Entry 6W21 (electron microscopy, 3.30 A resolution); this record covers chains B and X of the 21 polymer chains in the assembly.

[Chain B]
Name: ATP-dependent Clp protease ATP-binding subunit ClpA
From: Escherichia coli (strain K12)
Reference sequence: P0ABH9 (CLPA_ECOLI); numbering as in UniProt (aligned over 1-758)
Chain sequence (758 residues; numbered 1 to 758; the number before each row is that of its first residue):
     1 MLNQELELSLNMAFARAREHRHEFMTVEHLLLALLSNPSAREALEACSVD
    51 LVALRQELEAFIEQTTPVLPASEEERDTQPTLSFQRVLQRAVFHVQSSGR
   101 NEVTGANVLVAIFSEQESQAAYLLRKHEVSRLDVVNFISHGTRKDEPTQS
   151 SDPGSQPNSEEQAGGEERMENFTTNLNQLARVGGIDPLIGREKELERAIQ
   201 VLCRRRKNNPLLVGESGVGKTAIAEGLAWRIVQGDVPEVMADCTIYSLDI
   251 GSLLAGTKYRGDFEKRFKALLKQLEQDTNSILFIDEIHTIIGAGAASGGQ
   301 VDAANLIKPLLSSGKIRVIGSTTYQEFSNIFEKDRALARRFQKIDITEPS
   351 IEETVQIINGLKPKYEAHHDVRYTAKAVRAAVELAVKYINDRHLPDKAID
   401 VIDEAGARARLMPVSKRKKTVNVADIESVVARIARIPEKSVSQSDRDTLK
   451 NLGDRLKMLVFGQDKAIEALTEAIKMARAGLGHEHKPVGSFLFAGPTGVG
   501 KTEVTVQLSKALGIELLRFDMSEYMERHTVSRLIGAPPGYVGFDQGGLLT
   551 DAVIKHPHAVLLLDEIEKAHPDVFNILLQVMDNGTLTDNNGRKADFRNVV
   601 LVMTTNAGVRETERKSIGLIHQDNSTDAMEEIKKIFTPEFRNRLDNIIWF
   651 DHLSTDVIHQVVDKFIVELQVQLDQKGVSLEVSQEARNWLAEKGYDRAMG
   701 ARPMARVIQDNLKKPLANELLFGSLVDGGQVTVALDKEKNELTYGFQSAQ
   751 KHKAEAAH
Not modelled in the structure: 1-168, 747-758
UniProt features mapped onto this chain:
  - binding site (ATP): Gly214 to Thr221, Gly495 to Thr502
Small-molecule neighbours:
  - ADP (adenosine-5'-diphosphate): Leu459, Val460, Phe461, Gln463, Thr497, Gly498, Val499, Gly500, Lys501, Thr502, Glu503, Leu653, Val661, Lys664, Phe665, Arg702
  - ATP (adenosine-5'-triphosphate), molecule 1: Asp186, Pro187, Leu188, Ile189, Ser216, Val218, Gly219, Lys220, Thr221, Ala222, Ile223, Glu286, Thr323, Ile357, Leu361, Tyr365, Pro395, Ile399
  - ATP, molecule 2: Arg206, Ala336, Arg339, Arg340
  - ATP, molecule 3: Asp582, Glu639, Arg643

[Chain X]
Name: RepA, green fluorescent protein fusion
From: synthetic construct
Chain sequence (24 residues; row label = number of the first residue in the row; X marks 24 residues of unknown identity (built as UNK)):
     1 XXXXXXXXXXXXXXXXXXXXXXXX

[Interface between chain B and chain X]
Chain B residues in contact with chain X, 8 residues: Lys258, Tyr259, Arg260, Ala296, Ser297, Gly539, Tyr540, Val541

[In short]
Chain B and chain X make no direct contact in this assembly. Ligands of chain B: 3 copies of ATP and ADP. From
UniProt: 16 ATP-binding residues on chain B.
Here chain B is ATP-dependent Clp protease ATP-binding subunit ClpA (Escherichia coli (strain K12)) and chain
X is RepA, green fluorescent protein fusion (synthetic construct). Entry 6W21 (ClpAP Engaged2 State bound to
RepA-GFP) was determined by electron microscopy together with 6UQE, 6UQO, 6W1Z, 6W20, 6W22, 6W23 and 6W24 from
the same study.
